1UHB - chains B and P of the 3 polymer chains in the assembly; structure by X-ray diffraction, 2.15 A resolution.

Chain B:
Name: Trypsin
Organism: Sus scrofa
Notes: EC 3.4.21.4
Reference sequence: P00761 (TRYP_PIG); the construct lacks a stretch of the UniProt sequence and is renumbered around it, so the offset changes along the chain: 146-183 = UniProt 134-171; 184-187 = UniProt 173-176; 188-204 = UniProt 178-194; 209-217 = UniProt 195-203; 1 more segments
Sequence (98 residues; each row starts with the number of its first residue; note: 5 numbers in that range are skipped by the numbering (no residue carries them; nothing is unmodelled there)):
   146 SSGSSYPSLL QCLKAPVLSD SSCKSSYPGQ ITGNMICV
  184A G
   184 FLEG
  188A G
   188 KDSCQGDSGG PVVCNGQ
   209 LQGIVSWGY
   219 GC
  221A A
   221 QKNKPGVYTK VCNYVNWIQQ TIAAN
Curated features (UniProtKB/Swiss-Prot):
  - active site: Ser195 (Charge relay system)
  - site: Asp189 (Required for specificity)
Disulfides: Cys168-Cys182, Cys191-Cys220

Chain P:
Name: 9-mer peptide from Trypsin
Organism: Sus scrofa
Notes: EC 3.4.21.4
Reference sequence: P00761 (TRYP_PIG); residues 1-9 here correspond to UniProt positions 177-185 (UniProt number = residue number + 176)
Sequence (9 residues; row label = number of the first residue in the row):
     1 GKDSCQGDS
Curated features (UniProtKB/Swiss-Prot):
  - active site: Ser9 (Charge relay system)
  - site: Asp3 (Required for specificity)

How chain B and chain P interact:
Residue-residue contacts (32; chain B residue first):
  Tyr151(B) with Cys5(P), hydrogen bond; Gln6(P)
  Asp189(B) with Lys2(P), salt bridge
  Ser190(B) with Gly1(P); Lys2(P)
  Cys191(B) with Gly1(P); Lys2(P); Asp3(P)
  Gln192(B) with Gly1(P), hydrogen bond (side chain-backbone); Lys2(P), hydrogen bond (side chain-backbone); Asp3(P), hydrogen bond (side chain-backbone); Ser4(P); Cys5(P)
  Gly193(B) with Asp3(P), hydrogen bond (backbone-backbone); Ser4(P); Cys5(P)
  Asp194(B) with Asp3(P)
  Ser195(B) with Lys2(P), hydrogen bond (side chain-backbone); Asp3(P), hydrogen bond (side chain-backbone); Ser4(P), hydrogen bond (side chain-backbone)
  Val213(B) with Lys2(P)
  Ser214(B) with Lys2(P)
  Trp215(B) with Lys2(P)
  Gly216(B) with Gly1(P); Lys2(P)
  Tyr217(B) with Gly1(P); Lys2(P)
  Gly219(B) with Gly1(P), hydrogen bond (backbone-backbone); Lys2(P), hydrogen bond (backbone-side chain)
  Cys220(B) with Gly1(P), hydrogen bond (side chain-backbone)
  Lys224(B) with Lys2(P), hydrogen bond (backbone-side chain)
  Gly226(B) with Lys2(P)
Also at the interface, not in a pair above, chain B (19 interface residues in all): Tyr172, Pro225

In short:
Chain B and chain P form an interface of 19 and 6 residues respectively; the contacts include 12 hydrogen
bonds and 1 salt bridge. Polar pairs include Asp189(B)-Lys2(P), Tyr151(B)-Cys5(P) and Gln192(B)-Gly1(P).
UniProt lists active-site residue Ser195(B) on chain B; active-site residue Ser9(P) on chain P.
Chain B is Trypsin and chain P is a 9-mer peptide from Trypsin, both from Sus scrofa; the structure, Crystal
structure of porcine alpha trypsin bound with auto catalyticaly produced native peptide at 2.15 A ..., was
determined by X-ray diffraction.
